Entry 7PFA (electron microscopy, 9.70 A resolution (very low resolution: no residue pairs are listed; an interface is given only as per-side residue counts)); this record covers chains E and J of the 28 polymer chains in the assembly.

== Chain E ==
Protein: Histone H3.2
Organism: Homo sapiens
UniProtKB: Q71DI3 (H32_HUMAN); residues 0-135 here correspond to UniProt positions 1-136 (UniProt number = residue number + 1)
Chain sequence (136 residues; each row starts with the number of its first residue; numbering starts at 0):
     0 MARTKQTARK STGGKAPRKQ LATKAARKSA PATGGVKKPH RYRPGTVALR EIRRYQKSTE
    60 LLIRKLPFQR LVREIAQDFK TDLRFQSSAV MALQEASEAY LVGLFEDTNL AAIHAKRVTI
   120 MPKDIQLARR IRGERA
Not modelled in the structure: 0-36, 134-135
Construct notes: engineered mutation Ala110 (Cys111 in Q71DI3)
Curated features (UniProtKB/Swiss-Prot):
  - modified residue: Arg2 (Asymmetric dimethylarginine), Thr3 (Phosphothreonine), Lys4 (Allysine), Gln5 (5-glutamyl dopamine), Thr6 (Phosphothreonine), Arg8 (Citrulline), Lys9 (N6,N6,N6-trimethyllysine), Ser10 (ADP-ribosylserine), Thr11 (Phosphothreonine), Lys14 (N6-(2-hydroxyisobutyryl)lysine), Arg17 (Asymmetric dimethylarginine), Lys18 (N6-(2-hydroxyisobutyryl)lysine), Lys23 (N6-(2-hydroxyisobutyryl)lysine), Arg26 (Citrulline), Lys27 (N6,N6,N6-trimethyllysine), Ser28 (ADP-ribosylserine), Lys36 (N6,N6,N6-trimethyllysine), Lys37 (N6-methyllysine), Tyr41 (Phosphotyrosine), Lys56 (N6,N6,N6-trimethyllysine) and 8 more in UniProt
  - lipidation: Lys18 (N6-decanoyllysine)

== Chain J ==
Molecule: 788-nt DNA strand
Organism: synthetic construct
Sequence (788 nucleotides; numbered 1 to 788; the number before each row is that of its first residue):
     1 ATCGGGTTAC CTTAATACTT ACATGACAGG ATGTATATAT CTGACACGTG CCTGGAGACT
    61 AGGGAGTAAT CCCCTTGGCG GTTAAAACGC GGGGGACAGC GCGTACGTGC GTTTAAGCGG
   121 TGCTAGAGCT GTCTACGACC AATTGAGCGG CCTCGGCACC GGGATTCTCC AGTATGGCGG
   181 CCAGTGCGCG AGACAGTACT GGGTTACCTT AATACTTACA TGACAGGATG TATATATCTG
   241 ACACGTGCCT GGAGACTAGG GAGTAATCCC CTTGGCGGTT AAAACGCGGG GGACAGCGCG
   301 TACGTGCGTT TAAGCGGTGC TAGAGCTGTC TACGACCAAT TGAGCGGCCT CGGCACCGGG
   361 ATTCTCCAGT ATGGCGGCCA GTGCGCGAGA CAGTACTGGG TTACCTTAAT ACTTACATGA
   421 CAGGATGTAT ATATCTGACA CGTGCCTGGA GACTAGGGAG TAATCCCCTT GGCGGTTAAA
   481 ACGCGGGGGA CAGCGCGTAC GTGCGTTTAA GCGGTGCTAG AGCTGTCTAC GACCAATTGA
   541 GCGGCCTCGG CACCGGGATT CTCCAGTATG GCGGCCAGTG CGCGAGACAG TACTGGGTTA
   601 CCTTAATACT TACATGACAG GATGTATATA TCTGACACGT GCCTGGAGAC TAGGGAGTAA
   661 TCCCCTTGGC GGTTAAAACG CGGGGGACAG CGCGTACGTG CGTTTAAGCG GTGCTAGAGC
   721 TGTCTACGAC CAATTGAGCG GCCTCGGCAC CGGGATTCTC CAGTATGGCG GCCAGTGCGC
   781 GAGACGAT
Not modelled in the structure: 1-212, 774-788

== Interface between chain E and chain J ==
At this resolution (10 A) residue pairs are not listed: 18 residues of chain E and 14 of chain J lie at the interface.

== Summary ==
The interface between chain E and chain J involves 18 residues on one side and 14 on the other.
Here chain E is Histone H3.2 (Homo sapiens) and chain J is a 788-nt DNA strand (synthetic construct). Entry
7PFA (Trinucleosome of the 4x197 nucleosome array containing H1) was determined by electron microscopy,
deposited together with 7PET, 7PEU, 7PEV, 7PEW, 7PEX, 7PEY and 16 further entries.
